PDB entry 6WKS | X-ray diffraction, 1.80 A resolution | chains AAA and BBB

# Chain AAA
Name: 2'-O-methyltransferase
Source organism: Severe acute respiratory syndrome coronavirus 2
Notes: EC 2.1.1.-
UniProt: P0DTD1 (R1AB_SARS2); residues 1-298 here correspond to UniProt positions 6799-7096 (UniProt number = residue number + 6798)
Sequence (298 residues; each row starts with the number of its first residue):
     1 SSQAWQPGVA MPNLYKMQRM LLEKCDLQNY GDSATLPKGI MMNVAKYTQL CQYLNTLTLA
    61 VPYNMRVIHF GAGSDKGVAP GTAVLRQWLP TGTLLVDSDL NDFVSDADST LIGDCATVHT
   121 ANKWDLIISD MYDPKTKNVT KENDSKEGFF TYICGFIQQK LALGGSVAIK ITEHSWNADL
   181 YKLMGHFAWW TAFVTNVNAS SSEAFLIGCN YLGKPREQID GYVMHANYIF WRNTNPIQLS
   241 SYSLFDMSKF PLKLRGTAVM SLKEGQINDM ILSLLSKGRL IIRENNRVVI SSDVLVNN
Small-molecule neighbours:
  - adenosine (ADN): Asn-13, Thr-56, Leu-57, Thr-58, Trp-189, Cys-209, Asn-210
  - 7-methyl-gpppa (GTA; p1-7-methylguanosine-P3-adenosine-5',5'-triphosphate): Cys-25, Asp-26, Leu-27, Tyr-30, Lys-46, Asp-130, Tyr-132, Pro-134, Thr-136, Lys-137, Val-139, Lys-170, Thr-172, Glu-173, His-174, Ser-175, Asn-198, Ser-201, Ser-202, Glu-203
  - S-adenosylmethionine (SAM): Asn-43, Tyr-47, His-69, Gly-71, Ala-72, Gly-73, Ser-74, Ala-79, Pro-80, Gly-81, Asp-99, Leu-100, Asn-101, Gly-113, Asp-114, Cys-115, Asp-130, Met-131, Tyr-132, Asp-133, Phe-149, Lys-170
UniProt features mapped onto this chain:
  - active site: Lys-46, Asp-130, Lys-170, Glu-203
What the authors report for this chain:
  - conformationally variable residues (loop rearrangement, side-chain flip): Met-20 to Ile-40, Asp-133 to Asn-143
  - binding site for 7-methyl-gpppa: Cys-25, Leu-27, Tyr-30, Lys-46, Tyr-132, Pro-134, Lys-137, Lys-170, Thr-172, Glu-173, His-174, Ser-201, Ser-202
  - specificity-determining residues: Leu-27
  - binding site for S-adenosylmethionine: Asn-43, Tyr-47, Gly-81, Asp-99, Leu-100, Asn-101, Asp-114, Cys-115, Met-131 to Pro-134, Phe-149
  - catalytic residues: Asn-43, Lys-46, Lys-170, Glu-203
  - catalytic residues: Asp-130 (proposed by the authors, not directly observed)
  - contacts within the chain: Asp-130/Lys-170, Lys-170/Glu-203, Ala-188/Ser-276
  - specificity-determining residues: Tyr-132 (proposed by the authors, not directly observed)
  - binding site for adenosine: Asn-13, Thr-58, Trp-189, Cys-209

# Chain BBB
Name: Non-structural protein 10
Source organism: Severe acute respiratory syndrome coronavirus 2
UniProt: P0DTD1 (R1AB_SARS2); residues 1-139 here correspond to UniProt positions 4254-4392 (UniProt number = residue number + 4253)
Sequence (139 residues; row label = number of the first residue in the row):
     1 AGNATEVPAN STVLSFCAFA VDAAKAYKDY LASGGQPITN CVKMLCTHTG TGQAITVTPE
    61 ANMDQESFGG ASCCLYCRCH IDHPNPKGFC DLKGKYVQIP TTCANDPVGF TLKNTVCTVC
   121 GMWKGYGCSC DQLREPMLQ
Disordered / not traced: 1-17, 132-139
Metal / ion sites: Zn2+ site 1: Cys-74, Cys-77, His-83, Cys-90; Zn2+ site 2: Cys-117, Cys-120, Cys-128, Cys-130
UniProt features mapped onto this chain:
  - binding site (Zn(2+)): Cys-74, Cys-77, His-83, Cys-90, Cys-117, Cys-120, Cys-128, Cys-130
  - site: Gln-139 (Cleavage)

# Chain AAA / chain BBB interface
Contacting residue pairs (45):
  Lys-38(AAA) with Lys-43(BBB), hydrogen bond (backbone-side chain)
  Gly-39(AAA) with Lys-43(BBB)
  Ile-40(AAA) with Lys-43(BBB); Met-44(BBB); Leu-45(BBB), hydrophobic
  Met-41(AAA) with Asn-40(BBB); Cys-41(BBB)
  Val-44(AAA) with Val-42(BBB), hydrophobic; Lys-43(BBB)
  Thr-48(AAA) with Leu-45(BBB)
  Lys-76(AAA) with Asn-40(BBB)
  Val-78(AAA) with Asn-40(BBB); Val-42(BBB), hydrophobic; Ser-72(BBB); Arg-78(BBB)
  Pro-80(AAA) with Val-42(BBB), hydrophobic
  Ala-83(AAA) with Met-44(BBB); Tyr-96(BBB), hydrogen bond (backbone-side chain)
  Val-84(AAA) with Met-44(BBB)
  Arg-86(AAA) with Gly-94(BBB), hydrogen bond (side chain-backbone); Tyr-96(BBB)
  Gln-87(AAA) with Met-44(BBB); Leu-45(BBB), hydrogen bond (side chain-backbone); Thr-58(BBB); Pro-59(BBB); Tyr-96(BBB), hydrogen bond (backbone-side chain)
  Thr-91(AAA) with Val-57(BBB)
  Asp-102(AAA) with His-80(BBB), salt bridge
  Val-104(AAA) with Ala-71(BBB), hydrophobic; Cys-77(BBB); His-80(BBB)
  Ser-105(AAA) with Ala-71(BBB); Lys-93(BBB), hydrogen bond (backbone-side chain)
  Asp-106(AAA) with Gly-69(BBB); Gly-70(BBB), hydrogen bond (side chain-backbone); Ala-71(BBB), hydrogen bond (side chain-backbone); Lys-93(BBB); Gly-94(BBB), hydrogen bond (side chain-backbone); Lys-95(BBB)
  Ala-107(AAA) with Lys-93(BBB)
  Leu-244(AAA) with Leu-45(BBB), hydrophobic
  Met-247(AAA) with Leu-45(BBB); Cys-46(BBB); Thr-47(BBB)
  Ser-248(AAA) with Thr-47(BBB)
Interface residues without a listed pair, chain AAA (24 interface residues in all): Pro-37, Ala-45
Interface residues without a listed pair, chain BBB (23 interface residues in all): Leu-92

# Summary
24 residues of chain AAA face 23 of chain BBB across their interface; the contacts include 9 hydrogen bonds
and 1 salt bridge. Polar pairs include Asp-102(AAA)/His-80(BBB), Lys-38(AAA)/Lys-43(BBB) and
Ala-83(AAA)/Tyr-96(BBB). From the paper: catalytic residues Asn-43(AAA), Lys-46(AAA) and Lys-170(AAA) among
others; a binding site for 7-methyl-gpppa at Cys-25(AAA), Leu-27(AAA) and Tyr-30(AAA) among others.
Chain AAA is 2'-O-methyltransferase and chain BBB is Non-structural protein 10, both from Severe acute
respiratory syndrome coronavirus 2; the structure, Structure of SARS-CoV-2 nsp16/nsp10 in complex with RNA cap
analogue (m7GpppA) and S-adenosylmethionine, was determined by X-ray diffraction.
